PDB entry 8CCQ | X-ray diffraction, 1.89 A resolution | chains A and B of the 4 polymer chains in the assembly

# Chain A
Name: AroA
Organism: Pseudorhizobium banfieldiae
UniProt: Q6VAL8 (Q6VAL8_9HYPH); residues 1-845 here = UniProt positions 1-845
Chain sequence (845 residues; numbered 1 to 845; the number before each row is that of its first residue):
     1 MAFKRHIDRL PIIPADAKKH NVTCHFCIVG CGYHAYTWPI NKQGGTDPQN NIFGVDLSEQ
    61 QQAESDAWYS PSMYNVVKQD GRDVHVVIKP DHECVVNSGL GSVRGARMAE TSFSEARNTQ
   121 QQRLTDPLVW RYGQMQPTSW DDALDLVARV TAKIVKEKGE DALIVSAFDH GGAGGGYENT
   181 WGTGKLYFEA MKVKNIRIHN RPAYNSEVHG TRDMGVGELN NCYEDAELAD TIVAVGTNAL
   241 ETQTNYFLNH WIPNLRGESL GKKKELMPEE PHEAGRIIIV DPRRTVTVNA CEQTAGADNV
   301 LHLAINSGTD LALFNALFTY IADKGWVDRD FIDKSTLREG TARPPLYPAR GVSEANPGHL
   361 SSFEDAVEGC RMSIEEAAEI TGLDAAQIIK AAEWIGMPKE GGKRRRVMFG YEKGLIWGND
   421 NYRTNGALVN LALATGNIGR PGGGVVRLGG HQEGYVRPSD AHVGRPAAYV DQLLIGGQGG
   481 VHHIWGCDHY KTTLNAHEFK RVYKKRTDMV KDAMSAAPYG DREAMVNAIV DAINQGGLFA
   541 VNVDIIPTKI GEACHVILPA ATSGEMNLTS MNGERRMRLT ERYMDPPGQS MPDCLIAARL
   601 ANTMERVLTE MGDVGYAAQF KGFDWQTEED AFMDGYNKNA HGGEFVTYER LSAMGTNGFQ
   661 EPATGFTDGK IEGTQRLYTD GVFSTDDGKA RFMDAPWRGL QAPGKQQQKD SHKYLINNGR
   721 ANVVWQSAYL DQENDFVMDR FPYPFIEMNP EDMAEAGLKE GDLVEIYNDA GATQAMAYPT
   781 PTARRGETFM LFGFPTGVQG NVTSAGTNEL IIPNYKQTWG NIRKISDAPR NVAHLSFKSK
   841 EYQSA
Unresolved in the structure: 1, 845
Metal / ion sites: 3Fe-4S cluster Fe: Cys24, Cys27, Cys31
Residues lining bound ligands:
  - 3Fe-4S cluster (F3S): Cys24, Phe26, Cys27, Val29, Gly30, Cys31, Tyr33, Gly101, Ser102, Arg104, Gly105, Thr244, Asn245
  - molybdopterin guanosine dinucleotide (MGD; 2-amino-5,6-dimercapto-7-methyl-3,7,8a,9-tetrahydro-8-oxa-1,3,9,10-tetraaza-anthracen-4-one guanosine dinucleotide), molecule 1: Cys27, Arg104, Val235, Gly236, Thr237, Asn238, Glu241, Thr242, Gln243, Val280, Asp281, Pro282, Arg283, Thr285, Ile305, Ser307, Gly308, Asp310, Glu412, Lys413, Gly414, Gly449, Gly450, His451, Asn717, Asn718, Gly719, Arg720, Ala721, Asn722, Val724, Trp725, Gln726, Phe789, Phe792, Lys816, Gln817
  - molybdopterin guanosine dinucleotide (MGD), molecule 2: Ala173, Gly174, His199, Asn200, Lys413, Trp417, His451, Gly486, Cys487, Asp488, Thr492, Val543, Asp544, Ile545, Ile546, Thr548, Ala560, Ala561, Thr562, Asp593, Asn718, Arg720, Gln726, Ser727, Tyr729, Phe792, Gln799, Thr803, Tyr815, Lys816
  - oxygen atom (O), molecule 1: His199, Asn200, Gly450, His451
  - oxygen atom (O), molecule 2: Asn200, Glu207, Lys413, Arg447
  - 3,6,9,12,15,18-hexaoxaicosane-1,20-diol (P33): Asp169, Tyr177, Arg201, Tyr204, Asn205, Ser206, Arg212, Glu218, Leu219, Glu453, Tyr455, Val456, Asp460, Met571, Arg575, Asn639, Ala640, His641, Glu661
  - trihydroxyantimonite(III) (SBO): Asp169, His170, His199, Asn200, Glu207, Lys413, Arg447, Gly449, Gly450, His451, Gln452, Glu453
From the paper describing this entry:
  - binding site for trihydroxyantimonite(III): Asp169, Arg201, Lys413, Glu453
  - binding site for oxygen atom: His199, Glu207, Arg447, His451
  - mutagenesis - D169A, E453A: decreased catalytic activity

# Chain B
Name: AroB
Organism: Pseudorhizobium banfieldiae
UniProt: Q6VAL9 (Q6VAL9_9HYPH); residue numbers follow UniProt; this construct covers 1-175
Chain sequence (175 residues; each row starts with the number of its first residue):
     1 MSRCQNMVDI GRRQFLRGGA LAAAGATAAV FGVGAPQARA ATAAAGVEYP ANRLANISEL
    61 TLNEPLDVAY PDEDAAGVLL KLGTRVEGGV GPDGDIVGFS TICPHKGFPL SYSADNKTFN
   121 CPGHFSVFDP EKGGQQVWGQ ATQNLPQYVL RVADNGDIFA EGVDELIYGR LSNVL
Unresolved in the structure: 1-43
Metal / ion sites: 2Fe-2S cluster Fe: Cys103, His105, Cys121, His124
Residues lining bound ligands: 2Fe-2S cluster (FES): Cys103, His105, Lys106, Gly107, Phe108, Cys121, Gly123, His124, Phe125, Ser126, Gln140

# Chain A / chain B interface
Contacting residue pairs - 123 pairs, chain A then chain B:
  Ala2(A) - Glu87(B)  hydrogen bond (backbone-side chain)
  Ala2(A) - Lys132(B)
  Ala2(A) - Gly133(B)
  Phe3(A) - Asn144(B)  hydrogen bond (backbone-side chain)
  Lys4(A) - Gly133(B)  hydrogen bond (side chain-backbone)
  Lys4(A) - Asn144(B)
  Lys4(A) - Leu145(B)  hydrogen bond (side chain-backbone)
  Lys4(A) - Gln147(B)
  Lys4(A) - Asp164(B)  salt bridge
  Lys4(A) - Glu165(B)
  Arg5(A) - Thr142(B)  hydrogen bond (side chain-backbone)
  Arg5(A) - Gln143(B)
  Arg5(A) - Asp164(B)
  Arg5(A) - Glu165(B)  salt bridge
  His6(A) - Asp164(B)  hydrogen bond (backbone-backbone)
  Ile7(A) - Leu166(B)
  Asp8(A) - Val47(B)
  Asp8(A) - Tyr49(B)  hydrogen bond
  Asp8(A) - Val163(B)
  Asp8(A) - Leu166(B)
  Asp8(A) - Ser172(B)
  Asp8(A) - Asn173(B)  hydrogen bond (backbone-backbone)
  Arg9(A) - Ala44(B)  hydrogen bond (side chain-backbone)
  Arg9(A) - Ala45(B)  hydrogen bond (side chain-backbone)
  Arg9(A) - Gly46(B)
  Arg9(A) - Val47(B)
  Arg9(A) - Leu171(B)
  Arg9(A) - Ser172(B)
  Leu10(A) - Leu166(B)  hydrophobic
  Leu10(A) - Leu171(B)  hydrogen bond (backbone-backbone)
  Ile12(A) - Leu171(B)  hydrophobic
  Leu57(A) - Leu171(B)  hydrophobic
  Leu57(A) - Leu175(B)
  Ser58(A) - Leu175(B)
  Glu59(A) - Leu175(B)
  Gln60(A) - Asp74(B)
  Gln60(A) - Tyr168(B)  hydrogen bond (side chain-backbone)
  Gln60(A) - Gly169(B)
  Gln60(A) - Arg170(B)  hydrogen bond
  Gln60(A) - Leu175(B)
  Gln61(A) - Gly169(B)  hydrogen bond (backbone-backbone)
  Gln62(A) - Tyr168(B)  hydrogen bond (backbone-side chain)
  Ala63(A) - Lys106(B)
  Ala63(A) - Gly107(B)
  Ala63(A) - Tyr168(B)
  Glu64(A) - Lys106(B)  hydrogen bond (backbone-backbone)
  Glu64(A) - Phe108(B)
  Glu64(A) - Tyr168(B)  hydrogen bond (backbone-side chain)
  Ser65(A) - Tyr168(B)  hydrogen bond (backbone-side chain)
  Trp68(A) - Pro104(B)
  Trp68(A) - Gln143(B)
  Trp68(A) - Leu166(B)
  Trp68(A) - Ile167(B)
  Trp68(A) - Tyr168(B)  hydrophobic
  Trp68(A) - Gly169(B)
  Trp68(A) - Arg170(B)  hydrogen bond (side chain-backbone)
  Trp68(A) - Leu171(B)
  Tyr69(A) - Leu166(B)
  Tyr69(A) - Leu171(B)  hydrophobic
  Ser70(A) - Thr142(B)  hydrogen bond
  Ser70(A) - Gln143(B)
  Pro71(A) - Gln143(B)
  Pro71(A) - Glu165(B)
  Pro71(A) - Leu166(B)
  Ser72(A) - Thr142(B)  hydrogen bond
  Gly99(A) - Lys106(B)  hydrogen bond (backbone-side chain)
  Leu100(A) - Lys106(B)
  Leu100(A) - His124(B)
  Gly101(A) - His105(B)  hydrogen bond (backbone-side chain)
  Ser102(A) - Gln140(B)
  Val103(A) - Gly139(B)
  Val103(A) - Gln140(B)  hydrogen bond (backbone-side chain)
  Val103(A) - Ala141(B)
  Val103(A) - Thr142(B)
  Ala106(A) - Thr142(B)
  Leu240(A) - Trp138(B)  hydrophobic
  Glu241(A) - Trp138(B)  hydrogen bond
  Thr244(A) - Gln140(B)
  Leu248(A) - His124(B)
  Leu248(A) - Phe125(B)  hydrophobic
  Val286(A) - Trp138(B)
  Ala290(A) - Phe125(B)  hydrophobic
  Thr294(A) - Phe125(B)
  Asn722(A) - Trp138(B)
  Asn722(A) - Gly139(B)  hydrogen bond (side chain-backbone)
  Asn722(A) - Gln140(B)  hydrogen bond
  Phe736(A) - Gln136(B)
  Phe736(A) - Ala141(B)
  Phe736(A) - Thr142(B)
  Phe736(A) - Gln143(B)
  Phe736(A) - Asn144(B)
  Asp739(A) - Gln135(B)  hydrogen bond
  Asp739(A) - Asn144(B)
  Arg740(A) - Gln135(B)  hydrogen bond
  Arg740(A) - Gln136(B)  hydrogen bond (side chain-backbone)
  Arg740(A) - Val137(B)  hydrogen bond (side chain-backbone)
  Tyr778(A) - Val137(B)
  Ala833(A) - Lys132(B)  hydrogen bond (backbone-side chain)
  His834(A) - Lys132(B)
  Leu835(A) - Lys132(B)
  Leu835(A) - Gln135(B)
  Ser836(A) - Asp129(B)  hydrogen bond
  Ser836(A) - Lys132(B)
  Ser836(A) - Gln135(B)  hydrogen bond (backbone-side chain)
  Ser836(A) - Val137(B)
  Lys838(A) - Asn116(B)  hydrogen bond (side chain-backbone)
  Lys838(A) - Lys117(B)  hydrogen bond (side chain-backbone)
  Lys838(A) - Thr118(B)
  Lys838(A) - Asp129(B)  salt bridge
  Lys838(A) - Glu131(B)  salt bridge
  Lys838(A) - Val137(B)
  Ser839(A) - Val137(B)
  Lys840(A) - Trp138(B)
  Tyr842(A) - Asn120(B)
  Tyr842(A) - Cys121(B)
  Tyr842(A) - Pro122(B)
  Tyr842(A) - Phe125(B)
  Tyr842(A) - Val127(B)  hydrophobic
  Gln843(A) - Ser113(B)  hydrogen bond
  Gln843(A) - Asn116(B)  hydrogen bond
  Gln843(A) - Thr118(B)
  Gln843(A) - Asn120(B)  hydrogen bond (backbone-side chain)
  Ser844(A) - Ser111(B)
Other interface residues (no listed pair), chain A (58 interface residues in all): Pro90, Arg107, Ile252, Arg256, Gln293, Glu841
Other interface residues (no listed pair), chain B (53 interface residues in all): Ala75, Ser126

# Overview
Chain A and chain B form an interface of 58 and 53 residues respectively, with 39 hydrogen bonds and 4 salt
bridges. Polar pairs include Lys4(A)-Asp164(B), Arg5(A)-Glu165(B) and Lys838(A)-Asp129(B). The paper reports a
binding site for trihydroxyantimonite(III) at Asp169(A), Arg201(A) and Lys413(A) among others; D169A and E453A
of chain A reduce catalytic activity.
Chain A is AroA and chain B is AroB, both from Pseudorhizobium banfieldiae; the structure, Crystal structure
of arsenite oxidase from Pseudorhizobium banfieldiae str. NT-26 (NT-26 Aio) bound to antimony trioxide, was
determined by X-ray diffraction, deposited together with 8CGS.
